6R7J - chains A and C; structure by X-ray diffraction, 1.84 A resolution.

Chain A:
Molecule: Nuclear receptor ROR-gamma
From: Homo sapiens
UniProt: P51449 (RORG_HUMAN), isoform P51449-2; residues 265-507 here correspond to UniProt positions 244-486 (UniProt number = residue number - 21)
Chain sequence (283 residues; numbered 243 to 525; the number before each row is that of its first residue):
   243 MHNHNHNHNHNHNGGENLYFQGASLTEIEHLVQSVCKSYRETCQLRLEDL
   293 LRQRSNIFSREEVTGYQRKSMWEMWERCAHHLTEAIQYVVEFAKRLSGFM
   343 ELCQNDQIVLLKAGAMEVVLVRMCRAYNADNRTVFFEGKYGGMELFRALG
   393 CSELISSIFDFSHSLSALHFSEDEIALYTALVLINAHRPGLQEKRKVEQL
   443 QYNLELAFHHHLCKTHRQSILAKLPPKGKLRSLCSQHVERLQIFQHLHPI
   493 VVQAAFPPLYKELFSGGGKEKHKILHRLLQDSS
Disordered / not traced: 243-257, 510-525
Differences from the reference sequence: initiating methionine (243); expression tag (244-264, 508-525)
Metal / ion sites: Na+: Cys366, Tyr369, Ser408
Small-molecule neighbours: JUN ((2R)-2-acetamido-2-(4-ethylsulfonylphenyl)-N-[4-[1,1,1,3,3,3-hexakis(fluoranyl)-2-oxidanyl-propan-2-yl]phenyl]ethanamide): Cys285, Gln286, Leu287, Leu292, Cys320, His323, Leu324, Ala327, Val361, Arg364, Met365, Arg367, Ala368, Val376, Phe377, Phe378, Glu379, Phe388, Leu391, Ile397, Ile400
From the paper describing this entry:
  - binding site for JUN: Arg364, Phe377, Glu379

Chain C:
Molecule: SRC2 peptide
From: Homo sapiens
Chain sequence (15 residues; numbered 684 to 698; the number before each row is that of its first residue):
   684 KEKHKILHRLLQDSS
Disordered / not traced: 684-685, 698

Interface between chain A and chain C:
Residue-residue contacts - 21 pairs, chain A then chain C:
  Val332(A) with Leu690(C), hydrophobic
  Lys336(A) with Leu693(C), hydrogen bond (side chain-backbone); Leu694(C), hydrogen bond (side chain-backbone); Asp696(C), hydrogen bond (side chain-backbone)
  Met342(A) with Leu694(C)
  Gln346(A) with His691(C); Gln695(C), hydrogen bond
  Gln349(A) with Leu694(C)
  Ile350(A) with Leu694(C), hydrophobic
  Leu353(A) with Leu694(C), hydrophobic
  Pro500(A) with His687(C); Ile689(C), hydrophobic
  Leu501(A) with Ile689(C)
  Lys503(A) with His687(C)
  Glu504(A) with His687(C); Lys688(C); Ile689(C), hydrogen bond (side chain-backbone); Leu690(C), hydrogen bond (side chain-backbone)
  Leu505(A) with Leu690(C), hydrophobic
  Gly509(A) with Lys686(C); His687(C), hydrogen bond (backbone-side chain)
Interface residues without a listed pair, chain A (15 interface residues in all): Phe341, Lys354
Interface residues without a listed pair, chain C (11 interface residues in all): Ser697

Overview:
The interface between chain A and chain C involves 15 residues on one side and 11 on the other; the contacts
include 7 hydrogen bonds. Among the polar pairs are Lys336(A)-Leu693(C), Lys336(A)-Leu694(C) and
Lys336(A)-Asp696(C). Bound to chain A: compound JUN. The paper reports a binding site for JUN at Arg364(A),
Phe377(A) and Glu379(A).
Chain A is Nuclear receptor ROR-gamma and chain C is SRC2 peptide, both from Homo sapiens; the structure,
Ligand complex of RORg LBD, was determined by X-ray diffraction together with 6R7A and 6R7K from the same
study.
